PDB entry 6LFM | electron microscopy, 3.50 A resolution | chains A and B of the 7 polymer chains in the assembly

[Chain A]
Protein: Guanine nucleotide-binding protein G(i) subunit alpha-1
Organism: Homo sapiens
UniProtKB: P63096 (GNAI1_HUMAN); numbering as in UniProt (aligned over 2-354)
Sequence (353 residues; each row starts with the number of its first residue):
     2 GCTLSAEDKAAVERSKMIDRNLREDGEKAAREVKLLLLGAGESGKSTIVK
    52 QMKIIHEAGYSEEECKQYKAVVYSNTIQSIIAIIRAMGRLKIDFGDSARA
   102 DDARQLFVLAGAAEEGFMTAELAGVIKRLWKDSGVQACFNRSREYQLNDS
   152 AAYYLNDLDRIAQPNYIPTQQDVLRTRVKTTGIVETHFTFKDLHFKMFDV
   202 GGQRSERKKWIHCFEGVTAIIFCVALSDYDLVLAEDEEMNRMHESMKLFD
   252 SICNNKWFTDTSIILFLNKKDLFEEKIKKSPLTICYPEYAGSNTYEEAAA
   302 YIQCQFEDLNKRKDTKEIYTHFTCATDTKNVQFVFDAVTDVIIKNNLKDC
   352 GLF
Not modelled in the structure: 2, 57-178
Curated features (UniProtKB/Swiss-Prot):
  - region: Lys35 to Thr48 (G1 motif), Asp173 to Thr181 (G2 motif), Phe196 to Arg205 (G3 motif), Ile265 to Asp272 (G4 motif), Thr324 to Thr329 (G5 motif)
  - binding site (GTP): Glu43 to Thr48, Ser151, Leu175 to Thr181, Asp200 to Gln204, Asn269 to Asp272, Ala326
  - binding site (Mg(2+)): Ser47, Thr181
  - modified residue: Arg178 (ADP-ribosylarginine), Gln204 (Deamidated glutamine), Cys351 (ADP-ribosylcysteine)
  - lipidation: Gly2 (N-myristoyl glycine), Cys3 (S-palmitoyl cysteine)
  - natural variant: Gly40 (G40C: In NEDHISB; G40R: In NEDHISB), Gly45 (G45D: In NEDHISB), Thr48 (T48I: In NEDHISB; T48K: In NEDHISB), Gln52 (Q52P: In NEDHISB), Ser75 (deletion: In NEDHISB; uncertain significance), Gln172 (deletion: In NEDHISB), Asp173 (D173V: In NEDHISB), Glu186 to Phe189 (deletion: In NEDHISB; uncertain significance), Cys224 (C224Y: In NEDHISB), Lys270 (K270N: In NEDHISB; K270R: In NEDHISB), Asp272 (D272G: In NEDHISB), Ala326 (A326P: In NEDHISB), 1 further natural variant entry in UniProt
  - mutagenesis: Gly42 (G42R: Abolishes switch to an activated conformation and dissociation from beta and gamma subunits upon GTP binding. Abolishes interaction with RGS family members), Glu116 (E116L: Enhances interaction (inactive GDP-bound) with RGS14), Gln147 (Q147L: Enhances interaction (inactive GDP-bound) with RGS14), Glu245 (E245L: Enhances interaction (inactive GDP-bound) with RGS14)

[Chain B]
Protein: Guanine nucleotide-binding protein G(I)/G(S)/G(T) subunit beta-1
Organism: Homo sapiens
UniProtKB: P62873 (GBB1_HUMAN); numbering as in UniProt (aligned over 2-340)
Sequence (346 residues; each row starts with the number of its first residue; numbers below 1 keep their minus sign (Ile-5 is residue -5)):
    -5 IGRARGFSELDQLRQEAEQLKNQIRDARKACADATLSQITNNIDPVGRIQ
    45 MRTRRTLRGHLAKIYAMHWGTDSRLLVSASQDGKLIIWDSYTTNKVHAIP
    95 LRSSWVMTCAYAPSGNYVACGGLDNICSIYNLKTREGNVRVSRELAGHTG
   145 YLSCCRFLDDNQIVTSSGDTTCALWDIETGQQTTTFTGHTGDVMSLSLAP
   195 DTRLFVSGACDASAKLWDVREGMCRQTFTGHESDINAICFFPNGNAFATG
   245 SDDATCRLFDLRADQELMTYSHDNIICGITSVSFSKSGRLLLAGYDDFNC
   295 NVWDALKADRAGVLAGHDNRVSCLGVTDDGMAVATGSWDSFLKIWN
Not modelled in the structure: -5 to 2
Differences from the reference sequence: expression tag (-5 to 1)
Curated features (UniProtKB/Swiss-Prot):
  - modified residue: Ser2 (N-acetylserine), His266 (Phosphohistidine)
  - natural variant: Leu30 (L30F: In MRD42; uncertain significance), Arg52 (R52G: In MRD42), Gly64 (G64V: In MRD42), Asp76 (D76E: In MRD42; D76G: In MRD42), Gly77 (G77S: In MRD42), Lys78 (K78R: In MRD42), Ile80 (I80N: In MRD42; I80T: In MRD42), His91 (H91R: In MRD42; uncertain significance), Ala92 (A92T: In MRD42), Pro94 (P94S: In MRD42), Leu95 (L95P: In MRD42), Arg96 (R96L: In MRD42), 5 further natural variant entries in UniProt

[Chain A / chain B interface]
Pairs across the interface (51):
  Val13(A) - Asn88(B)
  Arg15(A) - Val90(B)  hydrogen bond (side chain-backbone)
  Arg15(A) - His91(B)  hydrogen bond
  Ser16(A) - Thr87(B)
  Ser16(A) - Asn88(B)
  Ser16(A) - Lys89(B)  hydrogen bond (side chain-backbone)
  Ile19(A) - Lys89(B)
  Ile19(A) - Ala92(B)  hydrophobic
  Asp20(A) - Lys89(B)  salt bridge
  Leu23(A) - Gly53(B)
  Leu23(A) - Lys78(B)
  Leu23(A) - Ile80(B)  hydrophobic
  Gly27(A) - Leu55(B)
  Lys180(A) - Ile120(B)
  Lys180(A) - Glu138(B)
  Thr181(A) - Asp118(B)
  Thr181(A) - Ile120(B)
  Thr182(A) - Asn119(B)  hydrogen bond
  Thr182(A) - His142(B)
  Gly183(A) - Asn119(B)
  Ile184(A) - Leu117(B)  hydrophobic
  Glu186(A) - Trp99(B)
  Phe199(A) - Trp99(B)  hydrophobic
  Gly203(A) - Thr143(B)
  Gln204(A) - Leu117(B)
  Gln204(A) - Asn119(B)
  Gln204(A) - Gly144(B)  hydrogen bond (side chain-backbone)
  Gln204(A) - Tyr145(B)
  Ser206(A) - Tyr145(B)
  Ser206(A) - Gly162(B)
  Glu207(A) - Cys204(B)
  Lys209(A) - Asp228(B)  salt bridge
  Lys210(A) - Tyr145(B)
  Lys210(A) - Met188(B)
  Lys210(A) - Cys204(B)
  Lys210(A) - Asp228(B)  salt bridge
  Lys210(A) - Asn230(B)
  Lys210(A) - Asp246(B)  salt bridge
  Trp211(A) - Leu117(B)  hydrophobic
  His213(A) - Lys57(B)
  His213(A) - Tyr59(B)
  His213(A) - Trp332(B)
  Cys214(A) - Tyr59(B)
  Cys214(A) - Gln75(B)
  Cys214(A) - Trp99(B)
  Cys214(A) - Leu117(B)  hydrophobic
  Phe215(A) - Trp99(B)  hydrophobic
  Phe215(A) - Leu117(B)  hydrophobic
  Glu216(A) - Lys57(B)  salt bridge
  Trp258(A) - Arg314(B)
  Trp258(A) - Trp332(B)  hydrophobic
Other interface residues (no listed pair), chain A (27 interface residues in all): Lys35
Other interface residues (no listed pair), chain B (35 interface residues in all): Ser98, Met101, Ala140, Asp186

[Summary]
27 residues of chain A and 35 residues of chain B are in contact; the contacts include 5 hydrogen bonds and 5
salt bridges. Among the polar pairs are Asp20(A)-Lys89(B), Lys209(A)-Asp228(B) and Lys210(A)-Asp228(B).
Here chain A is Guanine nucleotide-binding protein G(i) subunit alpha-1 and chain B is Guanine
nucleotide-binding protein G(I)/G(S)/G(T) subunit beta-1, both from Homo sapiens. Entry 6LFM (Cryo-EM
structure of a class A GPCR) was determined by electron microscopy, deposited together with 6LFL and 6LFO.
